PDB entry 1KEV | X-ray diffraction, 2.05 A resolution | chains A and D of the 4 polymer chains in the assembly

Chain A (and D):
Molecule: NADP-dependent alcohol dehydrogenase
From: Clostridium beijerinckii
Notes: EC 1.1.1.2; chain D of this document is another copy of the same molecule, construct and numbering; everything in this record applies to it too
UniProt: P25984 (ADH_CLOBE); residue numbers follow UniProt; this construct covers 1-351
Chain sequence (351 residues; each row starts with the number of its first residue):
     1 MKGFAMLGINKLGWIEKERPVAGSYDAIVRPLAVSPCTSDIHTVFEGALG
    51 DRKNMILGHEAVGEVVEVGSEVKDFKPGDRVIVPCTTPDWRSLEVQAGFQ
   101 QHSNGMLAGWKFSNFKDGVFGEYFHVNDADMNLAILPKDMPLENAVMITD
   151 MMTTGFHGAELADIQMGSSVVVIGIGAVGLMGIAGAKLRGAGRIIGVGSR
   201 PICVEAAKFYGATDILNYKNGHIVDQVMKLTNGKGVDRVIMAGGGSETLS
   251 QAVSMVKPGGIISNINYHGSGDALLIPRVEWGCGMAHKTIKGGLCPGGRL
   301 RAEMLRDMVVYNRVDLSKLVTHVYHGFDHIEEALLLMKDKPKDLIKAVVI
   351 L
Construct notes: conflict T154 (Ser in P25984), K234 (Glu in P25984)
Ion coordination: Zn2+: C37, H59, D150
Residues lining bound ligands: NADPH (NDP; NADPH dihydro-nicotinamide-adenine-dinucleotide phosphate): C37, T38, S39, H42, H59, C85, W110, D150, M151, T154, I173, G174, I175, G176, A177, V178, G179, V197, G198, S199, R200, Y218, A242, G243, G244, G245, E247, T248, I265, N266, Y267, L294, C295, K340
Swiss-Prot annotation at these positions:
  - binding site (Zn(2+)): C37, H59, E60, D150
  - binding site (NADP(+)): I175 to V178, G198 to R200, Y218, I265 to Y267, K340

How chain A and chain D interact:
Residue-residue contacts - 46 pairs, chain A then chain D:
  F156(A) with M166(D), hydrophobic
  E160(A) with M166(D)
  I164(A) with R189(D), hydrogen bond (backbone-side chain)
  M166(A) with F156(D), hydrophobic; E160(D); L188(D), hydrophobic; M304(D); M308(D)
  G167(A) with M304(D); M308(D)
  S168(A) with M304(D)
  G185(A) with M166(D)
  K187(A) with R313(D)
  L188(A) with M166(D), hydrophobic; K187(D); L188(D); R189(D), hydrogen bond (backbone-backbone); G190(D), hydrogen bond (backbone-backbone)
  R189(A) with I164(D), hydrogen bond (side chain-backbone); M166(D); L188(D), hydrogen bond (backbone-backbone); R189(D), hydrogen bond (side chain-backbone)
  G190(A) with L188(D), hydrogen bond (backbone-backbone); M308(D)
  A191(A) with R313(D), hydrogen bond (backbone-side chain)
  G192(A) with Y311(D); R313(D), hydrogen bond (backbone-side chain)
  R193(A) with Y311(D)
  I194(A) with R313(D)
  G211(A) with R313(D), hydrogen bond (backbone-side chain)
  T213(A) with Y311(D); R313(D)
  M304(A) with M166(D); G167(D); S168(D)
  M308(A) with M166(D); G167(D); G190(D)
  Y311(A) with G192(D); R193(D); T213(D)
  R313(A) with A191(D), hydrogen bond (side chain-backbone); G192(D), hydrogen bond (side chain-backbone); I194(D); G211(D), hydrogen bond (side chain-backbone); T213(D)
Other interface residues (no listed pair), chain A (22 interface residues in all): Q165
Other interface residues (no listed pair), chain D (21 interface residues in all): Q165

Overview:
22 residues of chain A face 21 of chain D across their interface, with 13 hydrogen bonds. Polar contacts
include I164(A)-R189(D), R189(A)-R189(D) and A191(A)-R313(D). Bound to chain A: NADPH. UniProt lists 4
Zn2+-binding residues and 12 NADP+-binding residues on chain A.
Both chains are NADP-dependent alcohol dehydrogenase (Clostridium beijerinckii). Entry 1KEV (Structure of
NADP-dependent alcohol dehydrogenase) was determined by X-ray diffraction (same publication as 1PED).
